Entry 4NPJ (X-ray diffraction, 2.10 A resolution); this record covers chain A.

Chain A:
Name: Extended synaptotagmin-2
Organism: Homo sapiens
Notes: fragment: C2 and C2B domains
UniProtKB: A0FGR8 (ESYT2_HUMAN); residues 363-660 here = UniProt positions 363-660
Sequence (299 residues; row label = number of the first residue in the row):
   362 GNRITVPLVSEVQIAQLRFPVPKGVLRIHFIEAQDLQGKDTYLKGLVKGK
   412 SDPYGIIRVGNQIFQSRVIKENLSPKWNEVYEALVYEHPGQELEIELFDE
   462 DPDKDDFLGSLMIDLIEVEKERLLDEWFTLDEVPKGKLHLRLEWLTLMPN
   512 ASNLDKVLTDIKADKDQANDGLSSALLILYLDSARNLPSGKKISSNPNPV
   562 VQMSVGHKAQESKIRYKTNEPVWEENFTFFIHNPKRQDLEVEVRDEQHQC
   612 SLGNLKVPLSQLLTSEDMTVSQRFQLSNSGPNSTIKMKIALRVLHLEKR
Unresolved in the structure: 362, 552-556, 660
Construct notes: expression tag (362)
Bound ions: Na+: Glu581 (shared with 3 residues of chain B)
Swiss-Prot annotation at these positions:
  - binding site (Ca(2+)): Lys400, Asp401, Asp413, Asp460, Glu461, Asp462, Asp464, Asp466, Asp467
What the authors report for this chain:
  - mutagenesis - D413N, D466A: unchanged stability

Summary:
UniProt lists 9 Ca2+-binding residues. From the paper: D413N and D466A leave stability unchanged.
Chain A is Extended synaptotagmin-2 (Homo sapiens); the structure, Extended-Synaptotagmin 2, C2A- and
C2B-domains, was determined by X-ray diffraction together with 4NPK from the same study.
